PDB entry 1GGH | X-ray diffraction, 2.15 A resolution | chains B and D of the 4 polymer chains in the assembly

# Chain B (and D)
Name: Catalase hpii
From: Escherichia coli
Notes: EC 1.11.1.6; chain D of this document is another copy of the same molecule, construct and numbering; everything in this record applies to it too
Reference sequence: P21179 (CATE_ECOLI); numbering as in UniProt (aligned over 1-753)
Sequence (753 residues; each row starts with the number of its first residue):
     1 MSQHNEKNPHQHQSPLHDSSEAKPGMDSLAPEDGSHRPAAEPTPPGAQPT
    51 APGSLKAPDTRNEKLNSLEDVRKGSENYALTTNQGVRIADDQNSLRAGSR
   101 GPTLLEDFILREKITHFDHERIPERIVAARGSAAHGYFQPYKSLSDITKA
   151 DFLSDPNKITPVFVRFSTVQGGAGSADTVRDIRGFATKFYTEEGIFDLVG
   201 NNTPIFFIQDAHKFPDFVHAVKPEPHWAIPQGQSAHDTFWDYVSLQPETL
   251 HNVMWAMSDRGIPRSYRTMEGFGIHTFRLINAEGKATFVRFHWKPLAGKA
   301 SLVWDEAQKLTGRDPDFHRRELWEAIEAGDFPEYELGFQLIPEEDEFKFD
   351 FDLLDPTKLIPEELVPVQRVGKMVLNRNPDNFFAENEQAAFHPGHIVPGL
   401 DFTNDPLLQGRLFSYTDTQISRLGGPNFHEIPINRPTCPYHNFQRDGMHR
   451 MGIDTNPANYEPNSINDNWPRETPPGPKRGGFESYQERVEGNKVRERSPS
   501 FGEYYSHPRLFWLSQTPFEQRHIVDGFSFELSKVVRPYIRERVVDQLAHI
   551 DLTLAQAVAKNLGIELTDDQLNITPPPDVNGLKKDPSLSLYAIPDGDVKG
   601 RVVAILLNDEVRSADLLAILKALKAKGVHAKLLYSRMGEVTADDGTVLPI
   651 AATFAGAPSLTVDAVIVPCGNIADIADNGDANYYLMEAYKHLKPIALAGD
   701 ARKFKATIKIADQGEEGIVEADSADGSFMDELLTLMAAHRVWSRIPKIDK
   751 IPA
Disordered / not traced: 1-26
Construct notes: engineered mutation Ala128 (His in P21179)
Metal / ion sites: heme Fe near Tyr415 (its only coordinating residue here)
Ligand contacts: heme (HEM): Arg125, Ile126, Val127, Ala128, Arg165, Ser167, Gly184, Phe185, Ala186, Val199, Gly200, Asn201, Phe206, Ala211, Phe214, Ile274, His275, Phe391, Leu407, Gly410, Arg411, Ser414, Tyr415, Thr418, Gln419, Arg422
From the paper describing this entry:
  - mutagenesis - H128A: abolished catalytic activity
  - binding site for heme: Gln419
  - catalytic residues: Asn201 (citing earlier work)

# How chain B and chain D interact
Pairs across the interface - 287 pairs, chain B then chain D:
  Asp27(B) - Asn468(D)  hydrogen bond
  Asp27(B) - Arg471(D)  hydrogen bond (backbone-side chain)
  Ser28(B) - Asp467(D)  hydrogen bond
  Leu29(B) - Pro462(D)  hydrophobic
  Leu29(B) - Asn463(D)
  Leu29(B) - Ser464(D)
  Leu29(B) - Asp467(D)  hydrogen bond (backbone-side chain)
  Leu29(B) - Asn468(D)
  Ala30(B) - Ser464(D)
  Ala30(B) - Asp467(D)  hydrogen bond (backbone-side chain)
  His36(B) - Ser464(D)
  His36(B) - Ile465(D)
  Arg37(B) - Asn466(D)  hydrogen bond
  Arg37(B) - Asp467(D)
  Pro52(B) - Thr455(D)
  Ser54(B) - Thr455(D)
  Leu55(B) - Thr455(D)
  Leu55(B) - Pro457(D)  hydrophobic
  Val71(B) - Met451(D)
  Val71(B) - Gly452(D)
  Val71(B) - Ile453(D)  hydrogen bond (backbone-backbone)
  Arg72(B) - Ile453(D)
  Lys73(B) - Tyr440(D)
  Lys73(B) - His441(D)
  Lys73(B) - Ile453(D)  hydrogen bond (backbone-backbone)
  Lys73(B) - Asp454(D)
  Lys73(B) - Thr455(D)  hydrogen bond (backbone-side chain)
  Gly74(B) - His441(D)
  Gly74(B) - Thr455(D)
  Ser75(B) - Asn456(D)
  Ser75(B) - Asn466(D)  hydrogen bond
  Ser75(B) - Trp469(D)
  Ser75(B) - Pro470(D)
  Glu76(B) - Asn466(D)
  Glu76(B) - Trp469(D)
  Asn77(B) - Trp469(D)
  Tyr78(B) - His441(D)
  Tyr78(B) - Trp469(D)
  Tyr78(B) - Pro470(D)
  Tyr78(B) - Arg471(D)  hydrogen bond (backbone-backbone)
  Ala79(B) - His441(D)
  Ala79(B) - Pro470(D)
  Ala79(B) - Arg471(D)
  Ala79(B) - Thr473(D)
  Leu80(B) - His441(D)
  Leu80(B) - Asn442(D)
  Leu80(B) - Pro470(D)
  Leu80(B) - Arg471(D)  hydrogen bond (backbone-backbone)
  Leu80(B) - Glu472(D)
  Thr81(B) - Pro439(D)
  Thr81(B) - Tyr440(D)
  Thr81(B) - His441(D)  hydrogen bond (backbone-backbone)
  Thr81(B) - Asn442(D)  hydrogen bond (backbone-side chain)
  Thr82(B) - Tyr440(D)
  Thr82(B) - Asn442(D)
  Asn83(B) - His429(D)
  Asn83(B) - Pro436(D)
  Asn83(B) - Tyr440(D)
  Asn83(B) - Asn442(D)  hydrogen bond
  Asn83(B) - Gln444(D)  hydrogen bond
  Gln84(B) - Gly194(D)
  Gln84(B) - Ile195(D)  hydrogen bond (backbone-backbone)
  Gln84(B) - His395(D)  hydrogen bond
  Gln84(B) - His429(D)
  Gln84(B) - Pro436(D)
  Gly85(B) - Glu193(D)
  Gly85(B) - Gly194(D)
  Gly85(B) - Cys438(D)
  Gly85(B) - Pro439(D)
  Val86(B) - Glu193(D)
  Val86(B) - Ile396(D)
  Val86(B) - Pro398(D)
  Val86(B) - Phe482(D)  hydrophobic
  Arg87(B) - Thr473(D)
  Arg87(B) - Arg479(D)  hydrogen bond (side chain-backbone)
  Arg87(B) - Gly480(D)
  Arg87(B) - Gly481(D)
  Arg87(B) - Phe482(D)  hydrogen bond (backbone-backbone)
  Ile88(B) - Glu472(D)
  Ile88(B) - Thr473(D)  hydrogen bond (backbone-backbone)
  Ala89(B) - Glu472(D)
  Ala89(B) - Thr473(D)
  Ala89(B) - Gly481(D)
  Ala89(B) - Phe482(D)
  Asp90(B) - Glu472(D)
  Asp91(B) - Glu461(D)
  Asp91(B) - Glu472(D)  hydrogen bond (backbone-side chain)
  Gln92(B) - Glu461(D)  hydrogen bond
  Gln92(B) - Glu472(D)  hydrogen bond
  Leu95(B) - Ser484(D)
  Ala97(B) - Val489(D)  hydrophobic
  Leu105(B) - Gln409(D)
  Leu105(B) - Phe413(D)  hydrophobic
  Glu106(B) - Phe402(D)
  Glu106(B) - Gln409(D)  hydrogen bond
  Glu106(B) - Leu412(D)
  Phe108(B) - Gly394(D)
  Phe108(B) - Phe402(D)  hydrophobic
  Phe108(B) - Phe482(D)  hydrophobic
  Ile109(B) - Phe482(D)  hydrophobic
  Arg111(B) - Leu412(D)  hydrogen bond (side chain-backbone)
  Arg111(B) - Phe413(D)
  Arg111(B) - Thr416(D)
  Glu112(B) - Gln444(D)  hydrogen bond
  Thr115(B) - Thr416(D)
  Thr115(B) - Ile420(D)
  His116(B) - Pro426(D)
  His116(B) - Asn427(D)  hydrogen bond
  His116(B) - Gln444(D)
  His116(B) - Arg445(D)  hydrogen bond (side chain-backbone)
  His116(B) - Asp446(D)
  His116(B) - Arg450(D)
  His119(B) - Ile420(D)
  His119(B) - Pro426(D)
  His119(B) - Gly447(D)
  Glu120(B) - Arg445(D)
  Glu120(B) - Asp446(D)
  Glu120(B) - Gly447(D)  hydrogen bond (backbone-backbone)
  Arg121(B) - Asp446(D)  salt bridge
  Ile122(B) - Met448(D)  hydrophobic
  Glu193(B) - Gly85(D)
  Glu193(B) - Val86(D)
  Gly194(B) - Gln84(D)
  Gly194(B) - Gly85(D)
  Ile195(B) - Gln84(D)  hydrogen bond (backbone-backbone)
  Asp380(B) - Ile453(D)
  Asp380(B) - Asp454(D)
  Asp380(B) - Thr455(D)
  Asn381(B) - Asp454(D)
  Phe383(B) - Asp446(D)
  Phe383(B) - Gly447(D)
  Ala384(B) - Ile453(D)  hydrophobic
  Glu385(B) - Ile453(D)
  Gln388(B) - Gly447(D)
  Gln388(B) - His449(D)
  Gln388(B) - Arg450(D)  hydrogen bond (side chain-backbone)
  Gly394(B) - Phe108(D)
  His395(B) - Gln84(D)
  Ile396(B) - Val86(D)
  Pro398(B) - Val86(D)
  Phe402(B) - Glu106(D)
  Phe402(B) - Phe108(D)  hydrophobic
  Gln409(B) - Leu105(D)
  Gln409(B) - Glu106(D)  hydrogen bond
  Leu412(B) - Glu106(D)
  Leu412(B) - Arg111(D)  hydrogen bond (backbone-side chain)
  Phe413(B) - Leu105(D)  hydrophobic
  Phe413(B) - Arg111(D)
  Thr416(B) - Arg111(D)
  Thr416(B) - Thr115(D)
  Ile420(B) - Thr115(D)
  Ile420(B) - His119(D)
  Ser421(B) - Met448(D)
  Arg422(B) - Met448(D)
  Leu423(B) - Met448(D)
  Leu423(B) - His449(D)
  Gly424(B) - Met448(D)  hydrogen bond (backbone-side chain)
  Gly424(B) - His449(D)
  Pro426(B) - His116(D)
  Pro426(B) - His119(D)
  Asn427(B) - His116(D)  hydrogen bond
  His429(B) - Asn83(D)
  His429(B) - Gln84(D)
  Glu430(B) - Met451(D)
  Pro432(B) - Met451(D)
  Pro436(B) - Asn83(D)
  Pro436(B) - Gln84(D)
  Cys438(B) - Gly85(D)
  Pro439(B) - Gly85(D)
  Tyr440(B) - Lys73(D)
  Tyr440(B) - Thr81(D)
  Tyr440(B) - Thr82(D)
  Tyr440(B) - Asn83(D)
  His441(B) - Lys73(D)
  His441(B) - Gly74(D)
  His441(B) - Tyr78(D)
  His441(B) - Ala79(D)
  His441(B) - Leu80(D)
  His441(B) - Thr81(D)  hydrogen bond (backbone-backbone)
  Asn442(B) - Leu80(D)
  Asn442(B) - Thr81(D)  hydrogen bond (side chain-backbone)
  Asn442(B) - Thr82(D)
  Asn442(B) - Asn83(D)  hydrogen bond
  Phe443(B) - Leu80(D)  hydrophobic
  Gln444(B) - Asn83(D)  hydrogen bond
  Gln444(B) - Glu112(D)  hydrogen bond
  Gln444(B) - His116(D)
  Arg445(B) - His116(D)  hydrogen bond (backbone-side chain)
  Arg445(B) - Glu120(D)
  Asp446(B) - His116(D)
  Asp446(B) - Glu120(D)
  Asp446(B) - Arg121(D)  salt bridge
  Asp446(B) - Phe383(D)
  Gly447(B) - His119(D)
  Gly447(B) - Glu120(D)  hydrogen bond (backbone-backbone)
  Gly447(B) - Phe383(D)
  Gly447(B) - Gln388(D)
  Met448(B) - Ile122(D)  hydrophobic
  Met448(B) - Pro123(D)
  Met448(B) - Ser421(D)
  Met448(B) - Arg422(D)
  Met448(B) - Leu423(D)
  Met448(B) - Gly424(D)  hydrogen bond (side chain-backbone)
  Met448(B) - His449(D)
  His449(B) - Gln388(D)  hydrogen bond (backbone-side chain)
  His449(B) - Asn427(D)
  His449(B) - Ile431(D)
  His449(B) - His449(D)  hydrogen bond
  His449(B) - Met451(D)
  Arg450(B) - Lys73(D)
  Arg450(B) - His116(D)
  Arg450(B) - Gln388(D)  hydrogen bond (backbone-side chain)
  Met451(B) - Val71(D)
  Met451(B) - Glu430(D)
  Met451(B) - Pro432(D)
  Met451(B) - Met451(D)  hydrophobic
  Gly452(B) - Val71(D)
  Gly452(B) - Lys73(D)
  Ile453(B) - Val71(D)  hydrogen bond (backbone-backbone)
  Ile453(B) - Arg72(D)
  Ile453(B) - Lys73(D)  hydrogen bond (backbone-backbone)
  Ile453(B) - Asp380(D)
  Ile453(B) - Glu385(D)
  Asp454(B) - Lys73(D)  salt bridge
  Asp454(B) - Asp380(D)
  Asp454(B) - Asn381(D)
  Thr455(B) - Pro52(D)
  Thr455(B) - Ser54(D)
  Thr455(B) - Leu55(D)
  Thr455(B) - Lys73(D)  hydrogen bond (side chain-backbone)
  Thr455(B) - Gly74(D)
  Thr455(B) - Asp380(D)
  Asn456(B) - Ser75(D)
  Pro457(B) - Arg37(D)
  Glu461(B) - Asp91(D)
  Glu461(B) - Gln92(D)  hydrogen bond
  Pro462(B) - Leu29(D)  hydrophobic
  Asn463(B) - Leu29(D)
  Ser464(B) - Leu29(D)
  Ser464(B) - Ala30(D)
  Ser464(B) - His36(D)
  Ile465(B) - His36(D)
  Ile465(B) - Arg37(D)
  Asn466(B) - Arg37(D)  hydrogen bond
  Asn466(B) - Ser75(D)  hydrogen bond
  Asn466(B) - Glu76(D)
  Asp467(B) - Ser28(D)
  Asp467(B) - Leu29(D)  hydrogen bond (side chain-backbone)
  Asp467(B) - Ala30(D)  hydrogen bond (side chain-backbone)
  Asn468(B) - Asp27(D)
  Asn468(B) - Leu29(D)
  Trp469(B) - Ser75(D)
  Trp469(B) - Glu76(D)
  Trp469(B) - Asn77(D)
  Trp469(B) - Tyr78(D)
  Pro470(B) - Ser75(D)
  Pro470(B) - Tyr78(D)
  Pro470(B) - Ala79(D)
  Pro470(B) - Leu80(D)
  Arg471(B) - Asp27(D)
  Arg471(B) - Ser28(D)
  Arg471(B) - Tyr78(D)  hydrogen bond (backbone-backbone)
  Arg471(B) - Ala79(D)
  Arg471(B) - Leu80(D)  hydrogen bond (backbone-backbone)
  Glu472(B) - Leu80(D)
  Glu472(B) - Ile88(D)
  Glu472(B) - Ala89(D)
  Glu472(B) - Asp90(D)
  Glu472(B) - Asp91(D)  hydrogen bond (side chain-backbone)
  Glu472(B) - Gln92(D)  hydrogen bond
  Thr473(B) - Ala79(D)
  Thr473(B) - Arg87(D)
  Thr473(B) - Ile88(D)  hydrogen bond (backbone-backbone)
  Thr473(B) - Ala89(D)
  Pro475(B) - Ala89(D)
  Arg479(B) - Arg87(D)  hydrogen bond (backbone-side chain)
  Gly480(B) - Arg87(D)
  Gly481(B) - Arg87(D)
  Gly481(B) - Ile88(D)
  Gly481(B) - Ala89(D)
  Phe482(B) - Val86(D)  hydrophobic
  Phe482(B) - Arg87(D)  hydrogen bond (backbone-backbone)
  Phe482(B) - Ala89(D)
  Phe482(B) - Phe108(D)  hydrophobic
  Ser484(B) - Leu95(D)
  Val489(B) - Ala97(D)  hydrophobic
  Lys493(B) - Pro102(D)
Also at the interface, not in a pair above, chain B (126 interface residues in all): Leu68, Pro102, Lys113, Pro123, Val397, Asp401, Asn404, Gly410, Phe428, Ile431, Asn434
Also at the interface, not in a pair above, chain D (126 interface residues in all): Leu68, Ile109, Lys113, Ala384, Val397, Asp401, Asn404, Gly410, Phe428, Asn434, Phe443, Pro475, Lys493

# Overview
The chain B/chain D interface involves 126 residues from each chain, with 62 hydrogen bonds and 3 salt
bridges. Polar pairs include Arg121(B)-Asp446(D), Asp454(B)-Lys73(D) and Asp27(B)-Asn468(D). Bound to chain B:
heme. From the paper: the catalytic residue Asn201(B); H128A of chain B abolishes catalytic activity.
Both chains are Catalase hpii (Escherichia coli). Entry 1GGH (Crystal structure of catalase hpii from
escherichia coli, his128ala variant) was determined by X-ray diffraction together with 1GGE, 1GGF, 1GGJ, 1GGK
and 1GG9 from the same study.
